Entry 7DEA (X-ray diffraction, 2.84 A resolution); this record covers chains A and E of the 6 polymer chains in the assembly.

[Chain A (and E)]
Molecule: Hemagglutinin
From: Influenza A virus
Notes: chain E of this document is another copy of the same molecule, construct and numbering; everything in this record applies to it too
Amino-acid sequence (319 residues; row label = number of the first residue in the row):
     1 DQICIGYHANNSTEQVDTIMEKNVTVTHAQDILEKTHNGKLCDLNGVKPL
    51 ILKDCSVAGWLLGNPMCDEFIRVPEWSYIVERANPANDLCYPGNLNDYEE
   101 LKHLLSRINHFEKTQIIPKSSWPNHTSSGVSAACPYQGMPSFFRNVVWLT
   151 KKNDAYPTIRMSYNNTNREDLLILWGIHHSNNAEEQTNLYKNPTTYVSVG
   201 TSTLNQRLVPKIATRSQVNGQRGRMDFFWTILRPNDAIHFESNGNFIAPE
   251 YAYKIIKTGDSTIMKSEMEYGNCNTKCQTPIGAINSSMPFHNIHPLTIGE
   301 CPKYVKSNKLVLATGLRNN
Cystine bridges: Cys-42/Cys-273, Cys-90/Cys-134, Cys-277/Cys-301
Covalently attached groups: N-acetylglucosamine (NAG) linked to Asn-23, Asn-124, Asn-164

[Chain A / chain E interface]
Contacting residue pairs (17; chain A residue first):
  Ser-198(A) with Ala-213(E)
  Thr-201(A) with Arg-215(E); Ser-216(E), hydrogen bond (backbone-backbone); Arg-224(E), hydrogen bond (backbone-side chain)
  Ser-202(A) with Ser-216(E); Val-218(E); Arg-224(E), hydrogen bond (backbone-side chain)
  Asn-205(A) with His-179(E); Lys-211(E), hydrogen bond (backbone-side chain); Arg-215(E), hydrogen bond
  Arg-207(A) with Lys-211(E); Ile-212(E)
  Asp-236(A) with Ser-216(E), hydrogen bond
  Ala-237(A) with Ser-216(E), hydrogen bond (backbone-side chain)
  His-239(A) with Thr-214(E); Arg-215(E); Ser-216(E)
Other interface residues (no listed pair), chain A (12 interface residues in all): Gly-200, Leu-204, Gln-206, Glu-241
Other interface residues (no listed pair), chain E (11 interface residues in all): Arg-222, Asp-226

[In short]
12 residues of chain A face 11 of chain E across their interface, with 7 hydrogen bonds. Among the polar pairs
are Thr-201(A)/Arg-224(E), Ser-202(A)/Arg-224(E) and Asn-205(A)/Lys-211(E). N-acetylglucosamine is covalently
linked to Asn-23(A), Asn-124(A) and Asn-164(A).
Both chains are Hemagglutinin (Influenza A virus). Entry 7DEA (Structure of an avian influenza H5
hemagglutinin from the influenza virus A/duck Northern China/22/2017 (H5N6)) was determined by X-ray
diffraction.
